8OV8 - chains A and B; structure by X-ray diffraction, 1.90 A resolution.

Chain A (and B):
Protein: Ene-reductase 1
Source organism: Cyclocybe aegerita
Notes: chain B of this document is another copy of the same molecule, construct and numbering; everything in this record applies to it too
UniProtKB: A0A8A1QR26 (A0A8A1QR26_CYCAE); residues 1-342 here = UniProt positions 1-342
Sequence (350 residues; each row starts with the number of its first residue):
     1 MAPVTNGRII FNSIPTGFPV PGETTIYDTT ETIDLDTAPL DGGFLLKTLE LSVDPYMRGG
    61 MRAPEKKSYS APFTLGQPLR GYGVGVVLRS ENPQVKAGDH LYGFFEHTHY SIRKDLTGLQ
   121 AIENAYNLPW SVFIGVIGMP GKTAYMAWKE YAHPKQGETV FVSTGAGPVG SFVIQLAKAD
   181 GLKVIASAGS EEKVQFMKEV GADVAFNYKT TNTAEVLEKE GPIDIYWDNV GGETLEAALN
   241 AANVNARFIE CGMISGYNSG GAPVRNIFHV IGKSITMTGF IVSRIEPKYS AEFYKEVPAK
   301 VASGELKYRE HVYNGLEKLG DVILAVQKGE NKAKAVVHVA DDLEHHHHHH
Unresolved in the structure: 1 (chain B: 1-2)
Construct notes: expression tag (343-350)
Ligand contacts: NADP (NAP; NADP nicotinamide-adenine-dinucleotide phosphate): Asp-54, Pro-55, Tyr-56, Met-139, Pro-140, Thr-143, Thr-164, Gly-167, Pro-168, Val-169, Ser-187, Ala-188, Gly-189, Ser-190, Lys-193, Tyr-208, Lys-209, Asn-229, Val-230, Cys-251, Gly-252, Met-253, Ile-254, Ser-255, Tyr-257, Phe-280, Ile-281, Val-282, Val-326, Gln-327, Gly-329, Asn-331, Ala-333, Lys-334

How chain A and chain B interact:
Contacting residue pairs (60; chain A residue first):
  Tyr-69(A) / Phe-268(B)
  Tyr-69(A) / His-269(B)  hydrogen bond
  Tyr-69(A) / Gly-272(B)
  Tyr-69(A) / Lys-273(B)
  Val-244(A) / Tyr-69(B)  hydrophobic
  Val-244(A) / Arg-284(B)
  Glu-250(A) / Ile-271(B)
  Cys-251(A) / Ile-271(B)
  Gly-252(A) / Ile-271(B)
  Met-253(A) / Ile-267(B)
  Met-253(A) / Phe-268(B)  hydrophobic
  Met-253(A) / Ile-271(B)  hydrophobic
  Tyr-257(A) / Phe-268(B)  hydrophobic
  Pro-263(A) / Val-264(B)
  Val-264(A) / Pro-263(B)
  Val-264(A) / Val-264(B)  hydrogen bond (backbone-backbone)
  Val-264(A) / Ile-267(B)  hydrophobic
  Ile-267(A) / Met-253(B)
  Ile-267(A) / Val-264(B)  hydrophobic
  Ile-267(A) / Ile-267(B)  hydrophobic
  Phe-268(A) / Met-253(B)  hydrophobic
  Phe-268(A) / Tyr-257(B)  hydrophobic
  Val-270(A) / Gly-279(B)
  Ile-271(A) / Glu-250(B)
  Ile-271(A) / Cys-251(B)
  Ile-271(A) / Gly-252(B)
  Ile-271(A) / Met-253(B)  hydrophobic
  Ile-271(A) / Gly-279(B)
  Ile-271(A) / Phe-280(B)
  Ile-271(A) / Ile-281(B)
  Gly-272(A) / Tyr-69(B)
  Gly-272(A) / Arg-284(B)  hydrogen bond (backbone-side chain)
  Lys-273(A) / Tyr-69(B)
  Lys-273(A) / Arg-284(B)
  Ser-274(A) / Gly-279(B)
  Ser-274(A) / Phe-280(B)
  Ser-274(A) / Ile-281(B)
  Ser-274(A) / Arg-284(B)  hydrogen bond
  Ile-275(A) / Met-277(B)
  Ile-275(A) / Thr-278(B)
  Ile-275(A) / Gly-279(B)  hydrogen bond (backbone-backbone)
  Thr-276(A) / Met-277(B)
  Thr-276(A) / Thr-278(B)
  Met-277(A) / Ile-275(B)
  Met-277(A) / Thr-276(B)
  Met-277(A) / Met-277(B)  hydrogen bond (backbone-backbone)
  Thr-278(A) / Ile-275(B)
  Thr-278(A) / Thr-276(B)
  Gly-279(A) / Val-270(B)
  Gly-279(A) / Ile-271(B)
  Gly-279(A) / Ser-274(B)
  Gly-279(A) / Ile-275(B)  hydrogen bond (backbone-backbone)
  Phe-280(A) / Ile-271(B)
  Phe-280(A) / Ser-274(B)
  Ile-281(A) / Ile-271(B)
  Ile-281(A) / Ser-274(B)
  Arg-284(A) / Val-244(B)
  Arg-284(A) / Gly-272(B)  hydrogen bond (side chain-backbone)
  Arg-284(A) / Lys-273(B)
  Arg-284(A) / Ser-274(B)  hydrogen bond
Also at the interface, not in a pair above, chain A (26 interface residues in all): Ala-262, Arg-265
Also at the interface, not in a pair above, chain B (28 interface residues in all): Leu-235, Ala-262, Arg-265

Overview:
26 residues of chain A face 28 of chain B across their interface; the contacts include 9 hydrogen bonds. Polar
contacts include Tyr-69(A)/His-269(B), Gly-272(A)/Arg-284(B) and Ser-274(A)/Arg-284(B). Bound to chain A:
NADP.
Chain A and chain B are both Ene-reductase 1 (Cyclocybe aegerita); the structure, Crystal structure of
Ene-reductase 1 from black poplar mushroom in complex to NADP, was determined by X-ray diffraction together
with 8OV9 from the same study.
